Entry 1OBV (X-ray diffraction, 2.10 A resolution); this record covers chain A.

Chain A:
Molecule: Flavodoxin
Source organism: Anabaena sp
UniProt: P11241 (FLAV_ANASP); residues 1002-1169 here correspond to UniProt positions 2-169 (UniProt number = residue number - 1000)
Sequence (169 residues; each row starts with the number of its first residue):
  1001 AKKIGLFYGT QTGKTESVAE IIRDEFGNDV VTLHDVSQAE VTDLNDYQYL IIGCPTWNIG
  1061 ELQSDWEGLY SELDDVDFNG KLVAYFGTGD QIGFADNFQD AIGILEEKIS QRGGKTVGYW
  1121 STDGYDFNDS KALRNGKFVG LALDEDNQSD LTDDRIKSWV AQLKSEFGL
Sequence notes: engineered mutation Phe1094 (Tyr94 in P11241)
Small-molecule neighbours: FMN (flavin mononucleotide): Thr1010, Gln1011, Thr1012, Gly1013, Lys1014, Thr1015, Pro1055, Thr1056, Trp1057, Asn1058, Ile1059, Gly1060, Thr1088, Gly1089, Asp1090, Phe1094, Asn1097, Phe1098, Gln1099, Asp1146
What the authors report for this chain:
  - binding site for flavin mononucleotide: Gln1011 to Thr1015, Thr1056, Trp1057, Gly1060, Asn1097 to Gln1099, Asp1146
  - mutagenesis - T1012V, W1057A, W1057F, W1057L, W1057Y: decreased binding to flavin mononucleotide
  - mutagenesis - T1015V: unchanged binding to flavin mononucleotide

In short:
Bound to chain A: flavin mononucleotide. From the paper: a binding site for flavin mononucleotide at Gln1011,
Thr1056 and Trp1057 among others; T1012V, W1057A and W1057F, among others, reduce binding to flavin
mononucleotide; 6 substitutions were tested in all.
Chain A is Flavodoxin (Anabaena sp); the structure, Y94F flavodoxin from Anabaena, was determined by X-ray
diffraction together with 1OBO from the same study.
